PDB entry 8BDM | X-ray diffraction, 2.02 A resolution | chains G and H of the 3 polymer chains in the assembly

# Chain G
Protein: Elongin-B
Organism: Homo sapiens
Reference sequence: Q15370 (ELOB_HUMAN); residues 1-104 here = UniProt positions 1-104
Sequence (104 residues; numbered 1 to 104; the number before each row is that of its first residue):
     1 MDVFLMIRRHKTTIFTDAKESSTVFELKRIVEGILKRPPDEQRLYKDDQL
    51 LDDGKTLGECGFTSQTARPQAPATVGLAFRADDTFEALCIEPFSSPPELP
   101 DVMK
Disordered / not traced: 104
Modified residues: C89 (S-(dimethylarsenic)cysteine; CAS)
Swiss-Prot annotation at these positions:
  - modified residue: M1 (N-acetylmethionine), T84 (Phosphothreonine)

# Chain H
Protein: Elongin-C
Organism: Homo sapiens
Reference sequence: Q15369 (ELOC_HUMAN); residues 17-112 here = UniProt positions 17-112
Sequence (97 residues; row label = number of the first residue in the row):
    16 MMYVKLISSDGHEFIVKREHALTSGTIKAMLSGPGQFAENETNEVNFREI
    66 PSHVLSKVCMYFTYKVRYTNSSTEIPEFPIAPEIALELLMAANFLDC
Disordered / not traced: 49-55
Sequence notes: initiating methionine (16)

# How chain G and chain H interact
Contacting residue pairs (58):
  F4(G) - T78(H)
  F4(G) - R82(H)
  M6(G) - M75(H)  hydrophobic
  R8(G) - H27(H)
  K11(G) - D25(H)  hydrogen bond (side chain-backbone)
  K11(G) - G26(H)
  K11(G) - H27(H)
  K11(G) - E28(H)  hydrogen bond (backbone-backbone)
  T12(G) - E28(H)
  T12(G) - I30(H)
  T13(G) - E28(H)  hydrogen bond (backbone-backbone)
  T13(G) - F29(H)
  T13(G) - I30(H)  hydrogen bond (backbone-backbone)
  I14(G) - I30(H)
  F15(G) - Y18(H)
  F15(G) - F29(H)  hydrophobic
  F15(G) - I30(H)  hydrogen bond (backbone-backbone)
  F15(G) - V31(H)  hydrophobic
  F15(G) - S71(H)
  F15(G) - C74(H)  hydrophobic
  F15(G) - M75(H)  hydrophobic
  T16(G) - Y18(H)  hydrogen bond
  T16(G) - K32(H)
  D17(G) - K32(H)  salt bridge
  I34(G) - Y18(H)
  I34(G) - I30(H)  hydrophobic
  L35(G) - I30(H)  hydrophobic
  P69(G) - M75(H)
  P69(G) - T78(H)
  P69(G) - Y79(H)  hydrophobic
  P69(G) - R82(H)
  P69(G) - Y83(H)  hydrophobic
  Q70(G) - M75(H)
  Q70(G) - Y79(H)
  Q70(G) - Y83(H)
  Q70(G) - P91(H)
  Q70(G) - F93(H)
  Q70(G) - P94(H)
  P72(G) - M75(H)
  E91(G) - H27(H)
  P92(G) - H27(H)  hydrogen bond (backbone-side chain)
  F93(G) - H27(H)
  F93(G) - F29(H)  hydrophobic
  F93(G) - S67(H)
  F93(G) - S71(H)
  S94(G) - D25(H)
  S94(G) - P66(H)
  S94(G) - S67(H)  hydrogen bond (backbone-side chain)
  S94(G) - H68(H)  hydrogen bond
  S95(G) - H68(H)
  P96(G) - H68(H)
  P96(G) - E98(H)
  P96(G) - I99(H)  hydrophobic
  P97(G) - E102(H)
  L99(G) - P97(H)
  L99(G) - E98(H)
  M103(G) - P97(H)
  M103(G) - L101(H)  hydrophobic
Interface residues without a listed pair, chain G (25 interface residues in all): P100
Interface residues without a listed pair, chain H (29 interface residues in all): K72, E92

# Summary
The interface between chain G and chain H involves 25 residues on one side and 29 on the other; the contacts
include 9 hydrogen bonds and 1 salt bridge. Among the polar pairs are D17(G)-K32(H), K11(G)-D25(H) and
T16(G)-Y18(H).
Here chain G is Elongin-B and chain H is Elongin-C, both from Homo sapiens. Entry 8BDM (VCB in complex with
compound 26) was determined by X-ray diffraction, deposited together with 8BDI, 8BDJ, 8BDL, 8BDN, 8BDO, 8BDS
and 3 further entries.
